Entry 3K5Z (X-ray diffraction, 2.40 A resolution); this record covers chains A and B.

[Chain A]
Protein: Fem-3 mRNA-binding factor 2
Organism: Caenorhabditis elegans
Notes: fragment: RNA-binding domain
UniProt: Q09312 (FBF2_CAEEL); residue numbers follow UniProt; this construct covers 164-575
Sequence (412 residues; row label = number of the first residue in the row):
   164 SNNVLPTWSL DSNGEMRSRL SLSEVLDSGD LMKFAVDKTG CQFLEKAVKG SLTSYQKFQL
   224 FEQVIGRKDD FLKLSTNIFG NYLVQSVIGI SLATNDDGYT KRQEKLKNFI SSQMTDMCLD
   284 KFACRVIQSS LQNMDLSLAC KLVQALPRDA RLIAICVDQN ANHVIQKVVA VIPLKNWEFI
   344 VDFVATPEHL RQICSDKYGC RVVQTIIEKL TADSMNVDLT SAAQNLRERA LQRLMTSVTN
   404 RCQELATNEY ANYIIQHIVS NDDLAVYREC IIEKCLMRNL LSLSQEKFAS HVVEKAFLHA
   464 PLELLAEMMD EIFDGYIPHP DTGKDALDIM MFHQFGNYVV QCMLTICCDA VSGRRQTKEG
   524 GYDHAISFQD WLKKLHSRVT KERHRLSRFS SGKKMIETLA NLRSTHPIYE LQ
Unresolved in the structure: 164-167, 174-179, 568-575
Swiss-Prot annotation at these positions:
  - site: Tyr-479 (Interacts with lst-1)
  - mutagenesis: Arg-288 (R288A: Reduces RNA binding affinity; R288F/Y: Broadens binding specificity at specific nucleotide positions in the RNA target ...), Cys-363 (C363A: Increases binding affinity for 8 nt target RNA by comparison with 9 nt target; when associated with only Y-364, or with Y-364 and A- or S-367 ...), Arg-364 (R364Y: Abolishes binding affinity for both 8 and 9 nt target RNAs ...), Gln-367 (Q367A/S: Increases binding specificity for 8 nt RNA target when associated with A- or S-363 and Y-364), Leu-444 (L444A: Does not affect binding to lst-1), Gln-448 (Q448G: Slightly reduces binding to lst-1), His-454 (H454A: Reduces binding affinity to 9 nt target RNA; H454Y/F/W/N/R: Switches nucleotide specificity at positions +2 and +3 in the RNA target), Tyr-479 to Thr-485 (Abrogates binding to lst-1), Tyr-479 (Y479A: Reduces thermal stability and disrupts interaction with lst-1; Y479G/A/V/Q/F/R: Abrogates binding to lst-1), Ile-480 (I480A: Does not affect binding to lst-1), Pro-481 (P481A: Does not affect binding to lst-1), His-482 (H482A: Does not affect binding to lst-1), 4 further mutagenesis entries in UniProt
From the paper describing this entry:
  - binding site for the 9-nt RNA strand (chain B): Arg-364, Tyr-416
  - specificity-determining residues: Ile-328 to Lys-372

[Chain B]
Molecule: 9-nt RNA strand
Sequence (9 nucleotides; each row starts with the number of its first residue):
     1 UGUACCAUA

[Interface between chain A and chain B]
Pairs across the interface (43; chain A residue first):
  Lys-201(A) / A9(B)  hydrogen bond to the sugar
  Glu-208(A) / A9(B)  base contact
  Phe-242(A) / A9(B)  sugar contact
  Asn-244(A) / U8(B)  hydrogen bond to the base
  Tyr-245(A) / U8(B)  hydrogen bond to the base
  Tyr-245(A) / A9(B)  stacking on the base
  Gln-248(A) / U8(B)  hydrogen bond to the base
  Lys-284(A) / U8(B)  sugar contact
  Phe-285(A) / U8(B)  base contact
  Cys-287(A) / A7(B)  base contact
  Arg-288(A) / A7(B)  base contact
  Arg-288(A) / U8(B)  base contact
  Gln-291(A) / A7(B)  hydrogen bond to the base
  Gln-322(A) / C6(B)  phosphate contact
  Asn-323(A) / A7(B)  hydrogen bond to the sugar
  His-326(A) / A7(B)  stacking on the base
  Lys-360(A) / A4(B)  hydrogen bond to the phosphate
  Lys-360(A) / C5(B)  salt bridge to the phosphate
  Tyr-361(A) / C5(B)  phosphate contact
  Tyr-361(A) / C6(B)  phosphate contact
  Arg-364(A) / C5(B)  hydrogen bond to the base
  Glu-412(A) / U3(B)  base contact
  Tyr-413(A) / A4(B)  sugar contact
  Asn-415(A) / U3(B)  hydrogen bond to the base
  Tyr-416(A) / U3(B)  hydrogen bond to the base
  Tyr-416(A) / A4(B)  stacking on the base
  Gln-419(A) / U3(B)  hydrogen bond to the base
  Lys-450(A) / G2(B)  hydrogen bond to the sugar
  Lys-450(A) / U3(B)  salt bridge to the phosphate
  Phe-451(A) / U3(B)  base contact
  Ser-453(A) / G2(B)  hydrogen bond to the base
  His-454(A) / G2(B)  hydrogen bond to the base
  His-454(A) / U3(B)  stacking on the base
  Glu-457(A) / G2(B)  hydrogen bond to the base
  Gln-497(A) / U1(B)  base contact
  Phe-498(A) / G2(B)  sugar contact
  Asn-500(A) / U1(B)  hydrogen bond to the base
  Tyr-501(A) / U1(B)  hydrogen bond to the base
  Tyr-501(A) / G2(B)  stacking on the base
  Gln-504(A) / U1(B)  hydrogen bond to the base
  Ser-553(A) / U1(B)  base contact
  Ser-554(A) / U1(B)  base contact
  Lys-557(A) / U1(B)  hydrogen bond to the base
Other interface residues (no listed pair), chain A (37 interface residues in all): Cys-204, Ile-241

[In short]
Chain A and chain B form an interface of 37 and 9 residues respectively, with 19 hydrogen bonds, 2 salt
bridges and 5 aromatic stacking contacts. Among the polar pairs are Asn-244(A)/U8(B), Tyr-245(A)/U8(B) and
Gln-248(A)/U8(B). The paper reports a binding site for the 9-nt RNA strand (chain B) at Arg-364(A) and
Tyr-416(A); the specificity determinant Ile-328(A).
Chain A is Fem-3 mRNA-binding factor 2 (Caenorhabditis elegans) and chain B is a 9-nt RNA strand; the
structure, Crystal structure of FBF-2/gld-1 FBEa G4A mutant complex, was determined by X-ray diffraction (same
publication as 3K5Q, 3K5Y, 3K61 and 3K64).
